Entry 2UUB (X-ray diffraction, 2.80 A resolution); this record covers chains A and P of the 23 polymer chains in the assembly.

# Chain A
Molecule: 16S Ribosomal RNA
Organism: Thermus thermophilus
Sequence (1522 nucleotides; row label = number of the first residue in the row; note: 44 numbers in that range are skipped by the numbering (no residue carries them; nothing is unmodelled there); a row labelled like 189A-189L holds insertion residues (189A, then the next letters in order); numbering starts at 0):
     0 UUUGUUGGAG AGUUUGAUCC UGGCUCAGGG UGAACGCUGG CGGCGUGCCU AAGACAUGCA
    60 AGUCGUGCGG GCCG
    76 CGGGGUUUU
    88 ACUCCG
    96 UGGUCAGCGG CGGACGGGUG AGUAACGCGU GGGU
  129A G
   130 ACCUACCCGG AAGAGGGGGA CAACCCGGGG AAACUCGGGC UAAUCCCCCA UGUGGACCCG
189A-189L CCCCUUGGGGUG
   190 UGUCCAAAGG GCUUU
   216 GCCCGCUUCC GGAUGGGCCC GCGUCCCAUC AGCUAGUUGG UGGGGUAAUG GCCCACCAAG
   276 GCGACGACGG GUAGCCGGUC UGAGAGGAUG GCCGGCCACA GGGGCACUGA GACACGGGCC
   336 CCACUCCUAC GGGAGGCAGC AGUUAGGAAU CUUCCGCAAU GGGCGCAAGC CUGACGGAGC
   396 GACGCCGCUU GGAGGAAGAA GCCCUUCGGG GUGUAAACUC CUGA
   441 ACCCGGGACG AAACCCCC
   460 GA
   470 CGAGGGGA
   479 CUGACGGUAC CGGGGUAA
   498 UAGCGCCGGC CAACUCCGUG CCAGCAGCCG CGGUAAUACG GAGGGCGCGA GCGUUACCCG
   558 GAUUCACUGG GCGUAAAGGG CGUGUAGGCG GCCUGGGGCG UCCCAUGUGA AAGACCACGG
   618 CUCAACCGUG GGGGAGCGUG GGAUACGCUC AGGCUAGACG GUGGGAGAGG GUGGUGGAAU
   678 UCCCGGAGUA GCGGUGAAAU GCGCAGAUAC CGGGAGGAAC GCCGAUGGCG AAGGCAGCCA
   738 CCUGGUCCAC CCGUGACGCU GAGGCGCGAA AGCGUGGGGA GCAAACCGGA UUAGAUACCC
   798 GGGUAGUCCA CGCCCUAAAC GAUGCGCGCU AGGUCUCUGG GUCU
   848 CCUGGGGGCC GAAGCUAACG CGUUAAGCGC GCCGCCUGGG GAGUACGGCC GCAAGGCUGA
   908 AACUCAAAGG AAUUGACGGG GGCCCGCACA AGCGGUGGAG CAUGUGGUUU AAUUCGAAGC
   968 AACGCGAAGA ACCUUACCAG GCCUUGACAU GCUA
 1001A G
  1002 GGAACCCGGG UGAAAGCCUG GGGUGCCCC
1030A-1030D GCGA
  1031 GGGGAGCCCU AGCACAGGUG CUGCAUGGCC GUCGUCAGCU CGUGCCGUGA GGUGUUGGGU
  1091 UAAGUCCCGC AACGAGCGCA ACCCCCGCCG UUAGUUGCCA GCGGUUCGGC CGGGCACUCU
  1151 AACGGGACUG CCCGCG
  1168 AAAGCGGGAG GAAGGAGGGG ACGACGUCUG GUCAGCAUGG CCCUUACGGC CUGGGCGACA
  1228 CACGUGCUAC AAUGCCCACU ACAAAGCGAU GCCACCCGGC AACGGGGAGC UAAUCGCAAA
  1288 AAGGUGGGCC CAGUUCGGAU UGGGGUCUGC AACCCGACCC CAUGAAGCCG GAAUCGCUAG
  1348 UAAUCGCGGA UCAGCC
 1363A A
  1364 UGCCGCGGUG AAUACGUUCC CGGGCCUUGU ACACACCGCC CGUCACGCCA UGGGAGCGGG
  1424 CUCUACCCGA AGUCGCCGG
1442A-1442B GA
  1443 GCCUA
  1452 C
  1456 GGGCAGGCGC CGAGGGUAGG GCCCGUGACU GGGGCGAAGU CGUAACAAGG UAGCUGUACC
  1516 GGAAGGUGCG GCUGGAUCAC CUCCUUUCU
Unresolved in the structure: 0-4, 1534-1538
Ion coordination: Mg2+ site 1: U12, G22; Mg2+ site 2: U12, C526, A914; Mg2+ site 3: G15, U920; Mg2+ site 4 near G21 (its only coordinating residue here); Mg2+ site 5: A33, C398; Mg2+ site 6: U37, G38; Mg2+ site 7: C48, U114; Mg2+ site 8: C48, G115; Mg2+ site 9 near A53 (its only coordinating residue here); Mg2+ site 10: C58, U387, G388; Mg2+ site 11: A59, U387; Mg2+ site 12: G61, U62, G105; 126 more Mg2+ sites not listed; 23 more K+ sites not listed
Residues lining bound ligands: paromomycin (PAR): G1405, U1406, C1407, A1408, C1409, G1489, C1490, G1491, A1492, A1493, G1494, U1495, C1496
From the paper describing this entry:
  - Mg2+ coordination: C518
  - conformationally variable residues: G530

# Chain P
Molecule: 30S ribosomal protein S16
Organism: Thermus thermophilus
UniProt: Q5SJH3 (RS16_THET8); residues 1-88 here = UniProt positions 1-88
Amino-acid sequence (88 residues; each row starts with the number of its first residue):
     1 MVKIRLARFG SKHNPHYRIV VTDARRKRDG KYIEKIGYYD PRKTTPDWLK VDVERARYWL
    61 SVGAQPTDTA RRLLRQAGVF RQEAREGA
Unresolved in the structure: 85-88

# Chain A / chain P interface
Pairs across the interface (89; chain A residue first):
  C43(A) - Lys12(P)  phosphate contact
  C43(A) - His13(P)  phosphate contact
  G44(A) - Ser11(P)  phosphate contact
  G44(A) - Lys12(P)  hydrogen bond to the phosphate
  C110(A) - Arg25(P)  hydrogen bond to the sugar
  G111(A) - Arg25(P)  sugar contact
  G111(A) - Lys27(P)  sugar contact
  G112(A) - Lys27(P)  salt bridge to the phosphate
  A134(A) - Arg25(P)  base contact
  C135(A) - Met1(P)  hydrogen bond to the base
  C136(A) - Met1(P)  sugar contact
  C136(A) - Gly63(P)  hydrogen bond to the sugar
  C136(A) - Gln65(P)  hydrogen bond to the sugar
  C137(A) - Ser61(P)  hydrogen bond to the sugar
  C137(A) - Val62(P)  sugar contact
  C137(A) - Gly63(P)  sugar contact
  G227(A) - Val62(P)  hydrogen bond to the base
  A228(A) - Val2(P)  sugar contact
  A228(A) - Tyr58(P)  sugar contact
  A228(A) - Trp59(P)  phosphate contact
  U229(A) - Asp23(P)  hydrogen bond to the sugar
  U229(A) - Ile33(P)  sugar contact
  U229(A) - Trp59(P)  phosphate contact
  G230(A) - Asp23(P)  sugar contact
  G230(A) - Arg25(P)  hydrogen bond to the sugar
  G309(A) - Lys27(P)  salt bridge to the phosphate
  G309(A) - Asp29(P)  sugar contact
  G309(A) - Gly30(P)  phosphate contact
  G309(A) - Lys31(P)  phosphate contact
  G310(A) - Arg26(P)  salt bridge to the phosphate
  G310(A) - Lys27(P)  salt bridge to the phosphate
  G310(A) - Gly30(P)  phosphate contact
  G310(A) - Lys31(P)  hydrogen bond to the phosphate
  C311(A) - Arg26(P)  salt bridge to the phosphate
  A374(A) - Tyr17(P)  hydrogen bond to the sugar
  U375(A) - Leu6(P)  hydrogen bond to the sugar
  U375(A) - Tyr17(P)  hydrogen bond to the sugar
  U375(A) - Arg28(P)  hydrogen bond to the base
  U375(A) - Thr69(P)  hydrogen bond to the phosphate
  G376(A) - Arg5(P)  hydrogen bond to the phosphate
  G376(A) - Leu6(P)  hydrogen bond to the phosphate
  G376(A) - Arg28(P)  sugar contact
  G376(A) - Thr67(P)  hydrogen bond to the phosphate
  G377(A) - Lys3(P)  salt bridge to the phosphate
  G377(A) - Arg5(P)  salt bridge to the phosphate
  G377(A) - Ala24(P)  sugar contact
  G377(A) - Thr67(P)  hydrogen bond to the phosphate
  C390(A) - Arg28(P)  hydrogen bond to the phosphate
  G391(A) - Arg8(P)  hydrogen bond to the phosphate
  G391(A) - Arg28(P)  salt bridge to the phosphate
  G392(A) - Arg8(P)  salt bridge to the phosphate
  G392(A) - Lys12(P)  phosphate contact
  G392(A) - His13(P)  salt bridge to the phosphate
  A393(A) - Lys12(P)  salt bridge to the phosphate
  A393(A) - His13(P)  salt bridge to the phosphate
  C449(A) - Arg42(P)  hydrogen bond to the base
  G450(A) - Pro41(P)  sugar contact
  G450(A) - Arg42(P)  sugar contact
  G450(A) - Lys43(P)  salt bridge to the phosphate
  A452(A) - Lys43(P)  salt bridge to the phosphate
  A452(A) - Arg72(P)  hydrogen bond to the base
  A453(A) - Asp68(P)  sugar contact
  A453(A) - Arg72(P)  sugar contact
  C454(A) - Asp68(P)  sugar contact
  G471(A) - Gln82(P)  hydrogen bond to the base
  A472(A) - Arg75(P)  salt bridge to the phosphate
  A472(A) - Phe80(P)  phosphate contact
  A472(A) - Arg81(P)  hydrogen bond to the phosphate
  A472(A) - Gln82(P)  hydrogen bond to the sugar
  G473(A) - Arg75(P)  salt bridge to the phosphate
  G473(A) - Phe80(P)  phosphate contact
  G473(A) - Arg81(P)  salt bridge to the phosphate
  A607(A) - Lys31(P)  base contact
  A608(A) - Arg18(P)  hydrogen bond to the phosphate
  A609(A) - Arg18(P)  salt bridge to the phosphate
  G617(A) - Asn14(P)  base contact
  G617(A) - Thr44(P)  sugar contact
  C623(A) - Ser11(P)  sugar contact
  C624(A) - Phe9(P)  phosphate contact
  C624(A) - Gly10(P)  phosphate contact
  C624(A) - Ser11(P)  sugar contact
  C624(A) - Asn14(P)  sugar contact
  C624(A) - His16(P)  sugar contact
  G625(A) - Phe9(P)  phosphate contact
  G625(A) - His16(P)  sugar contact
  U626(A) - Arg18(P)  salt bridge to the phosphate
  U626(A) - Lys35(P)  salt bridge to the phosphate
  U626(A) - Tyr38(P)  phosphate contact
  G627(A) - Lys35(P)  salt bridge to the phosphate
Interface residues without a listed pair, chain A (45 interface residues in all): G378, A451, G474, C483
Interface residues without a listed pair, chain P (50 interface residues in all): Pro15, Tyr32, Tyr39, Lys50, Glu83

# Summary
45 residues of chain A and 50 residues of chain P are in contact; the contacts include 27 hydrogen bonds and
21 salt bridges. Polar pairs include C135(A)-Met1(P), G227(A)-Val62(P) and U375(A)-Arg28(P). Chain A binds
paromomycin. U12(A) and G22(A) form the Mg2+ site 1. From the paper: Mg2+ coordination by C518(A);
conformational variability at G530(A).
Chain A is 16S Ribosomal RNA and chain P is 30S ribosomal protein S16, both from Thermus thermophilus; the
structure, Structure of the Thermus thermophilus 30S ribosomal subunit complexed with a Valine-ASL with cmo5U
in position ..., was determined by X-ray diffraction (same publication as 2UUC, 2UU9 and 2UUA).
